PDB entry 6YDK | X-ray diffraction, 2.02 A resolution | chain A

Chain A:
Molecule: Beta-phosphoglucomutase
Source organism: Lactococcus lactis subsp. lactis (strain IL1403)
Notes: EC 5.4.2.6
UniProt: P71447 (PGMB_LACLA); numbering as in UniProt (aligned over 1-221)
Amino-acid sequence (221 residues; numbered 1 to 221; the number before each row is that of its first residue):
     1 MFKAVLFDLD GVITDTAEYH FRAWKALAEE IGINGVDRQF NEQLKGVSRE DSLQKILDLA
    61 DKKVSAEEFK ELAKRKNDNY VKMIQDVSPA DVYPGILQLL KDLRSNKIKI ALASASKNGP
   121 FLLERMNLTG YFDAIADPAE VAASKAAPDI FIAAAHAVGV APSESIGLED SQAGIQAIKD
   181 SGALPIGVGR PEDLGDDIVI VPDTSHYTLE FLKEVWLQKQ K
Differences from the reference sequence: engineered mutation Arg-125 (Lys in P71447), Ala-146 (Pro in P71447), His-206 (Tyr in P71447)
Ion coordination: Mg2+: Asp-8, Asp-10, Asp-170
Curated features (UniProtKB/Swiss-Prot):
  - active site: Asp-8 (Nucleophile), Asp-10 (Proton donor/acceptor)
  - binding site (Mg(2+)): Asp-8, Asp-10, Asp-170
  - binding site (beta-D-glucose 6-phosphate): Asp-10, Gly-46, Val-47, Arg-49, Ser-116, Lys-117, Asn-118
  - site (Important for catalytic activity and assists the phosphoryl transfer reaction to Asp8 by balancing charge and orienting the reacting groups): Ser-114, Lys-145
  - modified residue: Asp-8 (4-aspartylphosphate)
  - mutagenesis: Asp-8 (D8A/E: Inactive), Asp-10 (D10A/E/N/S: Inactive), Thr-16 (T16P: 500-fold reduction in the rate constant for Asp-8 phosphorylation by beta-G1,6bisP ...), His-20 (H20A: Impairs Asp-8 phosphorylation by beta-G1,6bisP and phosphoryl transfer from the phospho-Asp8 to the substrate beta-G1P ...), Lys-45 (K45A: 20'000-fold decrease in catalytic efficiency), Gly-46 (G46A: 1'000'000-fold decrease in catalytic efficiency; G46P: 100'000-fold decrease in catalytic efficiency; G46V: 10'000-fold decrease in catalytic efficiency), Arg-49 (R49K: 1'000'000-fold decrease in catalytic efficiency), Ser-52 (S52A: Wild-type activity), Lys-76 (K76A: 100-fold reduction in the conversion of beta-G1P to G6P in the presence of beta-G1,6bisP), Asp-170 (D170A: Impaired, but active with an increase in the affinity for G1P)
From the paper describing this entry:
  - conformationally variable residues (loop rearrangement, side-chain flip): Asp-137 to Ala-147
  - contacts within the chain: Ser-144/Ala-147
  - mutagenesis - P146A (20-fold): decreased catalytic activity
  - mutagenesis - P146A (21-fold): decreased binding to betaG16BP
  - mutagenesis - P146A: unchanged binding to betaG1P
  - catalytic residues: Asp-8 (citing earlier work)

Summary:
Asp-8, Asp-10 and Asp-170 coordinate Mg2+. UniProt lists active-site residues Asp-8 and Asp-10, 3 Mg2+-binding
residues, 7 beta-D-glucose 6-phosphate-binding residues and 10 mutagenesis sites. The paper reports the
catalytic residue Asp-8; P146A reduces catalytic activity.
Chain A is Beta-phosphoglucomutase (Lactococcus lactis subsp. lactis (strain IL1403)); the structure,
Substrate-free P146A variant of beta-phosphoglucomutase from Lactococcus lactis, was determined by X-ray
diffraction, deposited together with 6YDJ, 6YDL and 6YDM.
